Entry 4J8U (X-ray diffraction, 2.38 A resolution); this record covers chains E and J of the 10 polymer chains in the assembly.

[Chain E]
Name: Histone H3.2
From: Xenopus laevis
UniProt: P84233 (H32_XENLA); residues 1-135 here correspond to UniProt positions 2-136 (UniProt number = residue number + 1)
Amino-acid sequence (135 residues; numbered 1 to 135; the number before each row is that of its first residue):
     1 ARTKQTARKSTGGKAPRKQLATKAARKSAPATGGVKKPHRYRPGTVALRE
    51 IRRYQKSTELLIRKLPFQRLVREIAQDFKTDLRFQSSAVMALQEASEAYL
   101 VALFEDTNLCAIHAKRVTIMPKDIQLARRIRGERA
Unresolved in the structure: 1-37, 135
Differences from the reference sequence: conflict Ala102 (Gly103 in P84233)
UniProt features mapped onto this chain:
  - modified residue: Arg2 (Asymmetric dimethylarginine), Thr3 (Phosphothreonine), Lys4 (Allysine), Gln5 (5-glutamyl dopamine), Thr6 (Phosphothreonine), Arg8 (Citrulline), Lys9 (N6,N6,N6-trimethyllysine), Ser10 (ADP-ribosylserine), Thr11 (Phosphothreonine), Lys14 (N6-(2-hydroxyisobutyryl)lysine), Arg17 (Asymmetric dimethylarginine), Lys18 (N6-(2-hydroxyisobutyryl)lysine), Lys23 (N6-(2-hydroxyisobutyryl)lysine), Arg26 (Citrulline), Lys27 (N6,N6,N6-trimethyllysine), Ser28 (ADP-ribosylserine), Lys36 (N6,N6,N6-trimethyllysine), Lys37 (N6-methyllysine), Tyr41 (Phosphotyrosine), Lys56 (N6,N6,N6-trimethyllysine) and 8 more in UniProt
  - lipidation: Cys110 (S-palmitoyl cysteine)
Ion coordination: Mg2+ near Asp77 (its only coordinating residue here)

[Chain J]
Molecule: 145-nt DNA strand
Sequence (145 nucleotides; row label = number of the first residue in the row; numbers below 1 keep their minus sign (DA-72 is residue -72)):
   -72 ATCAATATCCACCTGCAGATACTACCAAAAGTGTATTTGGAAACTGCTCC
   -22 ATCAAAAGGCATGTTCAGCTGATTCAGCTGAACATGCCTTTTGATGGAGC
    28 AGTTTCCAAATACACTTTTGGTAGTATCTGCAGGTGGATATTGAT

[Chain E / chain J interface]
Contacting residue pairs (24):
  Arg40(E) - DG70(J)  sugar contact
  Tyr41(E) - DT69(J)  phosphate contact
  Tyr41(E) - DG70(J)  phosphate contact
  Arg42(E) - DG-5(J)  salt bridge to the phosphate
  Arg42(E) - DG70(J)  hydrogen bond to the phosphate
  Pro43(E) - DA-6(J)  phosphate contact
  Pro43(E) - DG-5(J)  sugar contact
  Thr45(E) - DT69(J)  phosphate contact
  Thr45(E) - DG70(J)  hydrogen bond to the phosphate
  Arg63(E) - DC-13(J)  salt bridge to the phosphate
  Arg72(E) - DA-22(J)  salt bridge to the phosphate
  Arg83(E) - DC-23(J)  sugar contact
  Arg83(E) - DA-22(J)  phosphate contact
  Phe84(E) - DC-23(J)  sugar contact
  Phe84(E) - DA-22(J)  hydrogen bond to the phosphate
  Gln85(E) - DC-23(J)  phosphate contact
  Ser86(E) - DC-23(J)  hydrogen bond to the phosphate
  Arg116(E) - DT-3(J)  phosphate contact
  Arg116(E) - DG-2(J)  phosphate contact
  Val117(E) - DC-4(J)  phosphate contact
  Val117(E) - DT-3(J)  hydrogen bond to the phosphate
  Thr118(E) - DC-4(J)  hydrogen bond to the phosphate
  Thr118(E) - DT-3(J)  hydrogen bond to the phosphate
  Met120(E) - DG-2(J)  phosphate contact
Other interface residues (no listed pair), chain E (16 interface residues in all): Lys115
Other interface residues (no listed pair), chain J (12 interface residues in all): DG-14, DA71

[Summary]
Chain E and chain J form an interface of 16 and 12 residues respectively; the contacts include 7 hydrogen
bonds and 3 salt bridges. Among the polar pairs are Arg42(E)-DG70(J), Thr45(E)-DG70(J) and Phe84(E)-DA-22(J).
Here chain E is Histone H3.2 (Xenopus laevis) and chain J is a 145-nt DNA strand. Entry 4J8U (X-ray structure
of NCP145 with chlorido(eta-6-p-cymene)(N-phenyl-2-pyridinecarbothioamide)osmium(II)) was determined by X-ray
diffraction together with 4J8V, 4J8X and 4J8W from the same study.
